2WFY - chains A and B of the 3 polymer chains in the assembly; structure by X-ray diffraction, 2.53 A resolution.

== Chain A ==
Molecule: Cell division protein kinase 2
Source organism: Homo sapiens
Notes: EC 2.7.1.37
UniProtKB: P24941 (CDK2_HUMAN); residues 1-298 here = UniProt positions 1-298
Sequence (298 residues; row label = number of the first residue in the row):
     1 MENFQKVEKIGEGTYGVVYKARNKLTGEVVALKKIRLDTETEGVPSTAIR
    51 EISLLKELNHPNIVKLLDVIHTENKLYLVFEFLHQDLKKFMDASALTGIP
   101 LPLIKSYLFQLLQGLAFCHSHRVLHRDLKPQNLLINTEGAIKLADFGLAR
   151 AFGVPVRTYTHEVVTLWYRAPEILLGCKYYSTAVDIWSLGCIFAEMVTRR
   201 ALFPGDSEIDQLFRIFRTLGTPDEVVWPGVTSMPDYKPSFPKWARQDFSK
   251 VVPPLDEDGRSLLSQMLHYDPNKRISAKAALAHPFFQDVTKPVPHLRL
Not modelled in the structure: 297-298
UniProt features mapped onto this chain:
  - active site: D127 (Proton acceptor)
  - binding site (ATP): I10 to V18, K33, E81 to L83, D86, K129 to N132, D145
  - binding site (Mg(2+)): N132, D145
  - site (CDK7 binding): K9, K88, K89, L166
  - modified residue: M1 (N-acetylmethionine), K6 (N6-acetyllysine), T14 (Phosphothreonine), Y15 (Phosphotyrosine), Y19 (Phosphotyrosine), T160 (Phosphothreonine)
  - natural variant: P45 (P45L: In a glioblastoma multiforme sample)
  - mutagenesis: K9 (K9F: Reduced phosphorylation by CAK), T14 (T14A: 2-fold increase in activity), Y15 (Y15F: 2-fold increase in activity), K88 to K89 (Reduced phosphorylation by CAK), T160 (T160A: Abolishes activity), L166 (L166R: Reduced phosphorylation by CAK and reduced kinase activity)

== Chain B ==
Molecule: Cyclin-A2
Source organism: Homo sapiens
UniProtKB: P20248 (CCNA2_HUMAN); numbering as in UniProt (aligned over 173-432)
Sequence (260 residues; numbered 173 to 432; the number before each row is that of its first residue):
   173 NEVPDYHEDIHTYLREMEVKCKPKVGYMKKQPDITNSMRAILVDWLVEVG
   223 EEYKLQNETLHLAVNYIDRFLSSMSVLRGKLQLVGTAAMLLASKFEEIYP
   273 PEVAEFVYITDDTYTKKQVLRMEHLVLKVLTFDLAAPTVNQFLTQYFLHQ
   323 QPANCKVESLAMFLGELSLIDADPYLKYLPSVIAGAAFHLALYTVTGQSW
   373 PESLIRKTGYTLESLKPCLMDLHQTYLKAPQHAQQSIREKYKNSKYHGVS
   423 LLNPPETLNL
Not modelled in the structure: 173-175

== How chain A and chain B interact ==
Pairs across the interface (61):
  L37(A) - H296(B)
  T39(A) - L292(B)
  E40(A) - K288(B)
  T41(A) - V275(B)
  T41(A) - L292(B)
  E42(A) - K266(B)  hydrogen bond (backbone-side chain)
  E42(A) - E274(B)
  E42(A) - V275(B)  hydrogen bond (side chain-backbone)
  G43(A) - K266(B)
  G43(A) - L292(B)
  G43(A) - E295(B)
  V44(A) - K266(B)  hydrogen bond (backbone-side chain)
  V44(A) - E295(B)  hydrogen bond (backbone-side chain)
  V44(A) - L299(B)  hydrophobic
  S46(A) - K266(B)
  I49(A) - L306(B)  hydrophobic
  R50(A) - K266(B)
  R50(A) - F267(B)  hydrogen bond (side chain-backbone)
  R50(A) - E269(B)  hydrogen bond (side chain-backbone)
  I52(A) - F304(B)  hydrophobic
  S53(A) - F267(B)
  S53(A) - F304(B)
  S53(A) - L306(B)
  K56(A) - T303(B)  hydrogen bond (side chain-backbone)
  K56(A) - D305(B)
  E57(A) - Y185(B)  hydrogen bond
  E57(A) - A307(B)
  V69(A) - F304(B)  hydrophobic
  H71(A) - H296(B)  hydrogen bond
  H71(A) - K300(B)
  H71(A) - F304(B)
  T72(A) - H296(B)
  E73(A) - R293(B)  salt bridge
  H119(A) - Y178(B)
  H119(A) - I182(B)
  S120(A) - Y178(B)
  S120(A) - D181(B)
  S120(A) - I182(B)
  H121(A) - Y185(B)
  R122(A) - I182(B)
  R122(A) - Y185(B)
  R122(A) - A307(B)  hydrogen bond (side chain-backbone)
  R150(A) - F267(B)
  R150(A) - E268(B)  salt bridge
  F152(A) - I182(B)  hydrophobic
  G153(A) - Q313(B)
  G153(A) - Q317(B)
  V154(A) - E268(B)
  V154(A) - T316(B)
  P155(A) - T316(B)
  R157(A) - Q228(B)
  R157(A) - I270(B)
  T158(A) - I270(B)
  Y159(A) - I270(B)  hydrophobic
  Y159(A) - Y271(B)
  S276(A) - D177(B)  hydrogen bond
  S276(A) - Y178(B)
  A277(A) - Y178(B)  hydrogen bond (backbone-side chain)
  K278(A) - D177(B)
  K278(A) - Y178(B)  hydrogen bond (backbone-side chain)
  K278(A) - D181(B)  salt bridge
Also at the interface, not in a pair above, chain A (38 interface residues in all): D38, L54, A116, A151, A279
Also at the interface, not in a pair above, chain B (35 interface residues in all): L186, M189, E230, L263, K289, N312

== Overview ==
Chain A and chain B form an interface of 38 and 35 residues respectively; the contacts include 13 hydrogen
bonds and 3 salt bridges. Polar pairs include E73(A)-R293(B), R150(A)-E268(B) and K278(A)-D181(B).
Chain A is Cell division protein kinase 2 and chain B is Cyclin-A2, both from Homo sapiens; the structure,
Truncation and Optimisation of Peptide Inhibitors of CDK2, Cyclin A Through Structure Guided Design, was
determined by X-ray diffraction, deposited together with 2WEV and 2WHB.
